Entry 2FMH (X-ray diffraction, 2.00 A resolution); this record covers chains A and B.

== Chain A ==
Molecule: Chemotaxis protein cheY
Organism: Salmonella typhimurium
UniProtKB: P0A2D5 (CHEY_SALTY); residues 2-129 here correspond to UniProt positions 1-128 (UniProt number = residue number - 1)
Chain sequence (129 residues; row label = number of the first residue in the row):
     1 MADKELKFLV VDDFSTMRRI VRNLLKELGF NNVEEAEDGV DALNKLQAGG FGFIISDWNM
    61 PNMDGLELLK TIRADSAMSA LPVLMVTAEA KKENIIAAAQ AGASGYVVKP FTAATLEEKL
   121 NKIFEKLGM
Unresolved in the structure: 1
Construct notes: initiating methionine (1)
UniProt features mapped onto this chain:
  - binding site (Mg(2+)): Asp13

== Chain B ==
Molecule: C-terminal 15-mer from Chemotaxis protein cheZ
UniProtKB: P07800 (CHEZ_SALTY); residues 200-214 here = UniProt positions 200-214
Chain sequence (15 residues; numbered 200 to 214; the number before each row is that of its first residue):
   200 ASQDQVDDLL DSLGF
Unresolved in the structure: 200-203

== Interface between chain A and chain B ==
Contacting residue pairs (15; chain A residue first):
  Ala90(A) - Val205(B)  hydrophobic
  Lys92(A) - Leu208(B)
  Ile95(A) - Leu208(B)  hydrophobic
  Ile95(A) - Leu209(B)  hydrophobic
  Ile95(A) - Leu212(B)  hydrophobic
  Ile96(A) - Leu208(B)  hydrophobic
  Ala99(A) - Leu212(B)  hydrophobic
  Ala103(A) - Phe214(B)
  Ser104(A) - Phe214(B)
  Gly105(A) - Phe214(B)
  Tyr106(A) - Leu209(B)  hydrophobic
  Tyr106(A) - Phe214(B)  hydrophobic
  Lys119(A) - Phe214(B)  hydrogen bond (side chain-backbone)
  Lys122(A) - Gly213(B)
  Lys122(A) - Phe214(B)  hydrogen bond (side chain-backbone)

== Summary ==
11 residues of chain A face 6 of chain B across their interface, with 2 hydrogen bonds. Polar contacts include
Lys119(A)-Phe214(B) and Lys122(A)-Phe214(B). UniProt lists Mg2+-binding residue Asp13(A) on chain A.
Chain A is Chemotaxis protein cheY (Salmonella typhimurium) and chain B is C-terminal 15-mer from Chemotaxis
protein cheZ; the structure, Crystal structure of Mg2+ and BeF3- bound CheY in complex with CheZ 200-214
solved from a ..., was determined by X-ray diffraction (same publication as 2FKA, 2FLK, 2FLW, 2FMF, 2FMI and
2FMK).
